PDB entry 1D2V | X-ray diffraction, 1.75 A resolution | chains A and C of the 4 polymer chains in the assembly

[Chain A]
Name: Myeloperoxidase
Source organism: Homo sapiens
Notes: EC 1.11.1.7; fragment: light chain
UniProtKB: P05164 (PERM_HUMAN); residues 1-104 here correspond to UniProt positions 167-270 (UniProt number = residue number + 166)
Sequence (104 residues; row label = number of the first residue in the row):
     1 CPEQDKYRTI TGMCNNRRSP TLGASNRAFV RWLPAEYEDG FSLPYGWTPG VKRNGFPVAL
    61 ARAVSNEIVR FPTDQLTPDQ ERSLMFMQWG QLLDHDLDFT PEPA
Cystine bridges: C1-C14
Ion coordination: Ca2+: D96 (shared with T168(C), F170(C), D172(C), S174(C) of chain C)
Small-molecule neighbours: heme (HEM): M87, G90, Q91, D94, D98, F99, T100
Swiss-Prot annotation at these positions:
  - active site: H95 (Proton acceptor)
  - binding site (heme b): D94
  - binding site (Ca(2+)): D96

[Chain C]
Name: Myeloperoxidase
Source organism: Homo sapiens
Notes: EC 1.11.1.7; fragment: heavy chain
UniProtKB: P05164 (PERM_HUMAN); residues 113-578 here correspond to UniProt positions 279-744 (UniProt number = residue number + 166)
Sequence (466 residues; row label = number of the first residue in the row):
   113 VNCETSCVQQ PPCFPLKIPP NDPRIKNQAD CIPFFRSCPA CPGSNITIRN QINALTSFVD
   173 ASMVYGSEEP LARNLRNMSN QLGLLAVNQR FQDNGRALLP FDNLHDDPCL LTNRSARIPC
   233 FLAGDTRSSE MPELTSMHTL LLREHNRLAT ELKSLNPRWD GERLYQEARK IVGAMVQIIT
   293 YRDYLPLVLG PTAMRKYLPT YRSYNDSVDP RIANVFTNAF RYGHTLIQPF MFRLDNRYQP
   353 MEPNPRVPLS RVFFASWRVV LEGGIDPILR GLMATPAKLN RQNQIAVDEI RERLFEQVMR
   413 IGLDLPALNM QRSRDHGLPG YNAWRRFCGL PQPETVGQLG TVLRNLKLAR KLMEQYGTPN
   473 NIDIWMGGVS EPLKRKGRVG PLLACIIGTQ FRKLRDGDRF WWENEGVFSM QQRQALAQIS
   533 LPRIICDNTG ITTVSKNNIF MSNSYPRDFV NCSTLPALNL ASWREA
Construct notes: modified residue (150)
Modified positions: C150 (s-hydroxycysteine; CSO)
Cystine bridges: C115-C125, C119-C143, C221-C232, C440-C497, C538-C564
Glycans and other covalent adducts: N-acetylglucosamine (NAG) linked to N189, N225; heme (HEM) linked to E242, M243; glycan linked to N317
Ion coordination: Ca2+: T168, F170, D172, S174 (shared with D96(A) of chain A); heme Fe near H336 (its only coordinating residue here)
Small-molecule neighbours: heme (HEM): R239, Y296, T329, F332, R333, Y334, G335, H336, I339, F365, L406, F407, L417, L420, R424
Swiss-Prot annotation at these positions:
  - binding site (Ca(2+)): T168, F170, D172, S174
  - binding site (heme b): E242, M243, H336
  - site: R239 (Transition state stabilizer)
  - modified residue: C150 (Cysteine sulfenic acid (-SOH))
  - glycosylation (N-linked (GlcNAc...) asparagine): N157, N189, N225, N317, N563

[How chain A and chain C interact]
Contacting residue pairs (305; chain A residue first):
  D5(A) with R511(C), salt bridge; F512(C)
  K6(A) with R275(C); K282(C); F512(C)
  Y7(A) with R275(C), hydrogen bond; Q278(C); E279(C), hydrogen bond; F512(C)
  R8(A) with F170(C); V171(C); D172(C); R281(C), hydrogen bond (backbone-side chain); Q289(C); D510(C), salt bridge; F512(C), hydrogen bond (side chain-backbone)
  T9(A) with R281(C), hydrogen bond (backbone-side chain)
  I10(A) with T168(C); G178(C); S179(C); E180(C); E181(C); A184(C), hydrophobic; Y277(C); R281(C)
  T11(A) with T168(C); S179(C)
  G12(A) with T168(C); F170(C)
  C14(A) with R511(C), hydrogen bond (backbone-side chain)
  N15(A) with F170(C); Y316(C); G509(C); D510(C), hydrogen bond; R511(C), hydrogen bond (backbone-side chain); F512(C)
  N16(A) with Y316(C); D318(C), hydrogen bond (side chain-backbone)
  R17(A) with R511(C)
  R18(A) with D318(C), salt bridge; S319(C), hydrogen bond
  L22(A) with F170(C); D321(C); P322(C); R323(C)
  G23(A) with T168(C); S169(C), hydrogen bond (backbone-backbone); F170(C); R323(C)
  S25(A) with N165(C); A166(C); L167(C); T168(C); S179(C), hydrogen bond (side chain-backbone)
  N26(A) with I164(C); N165(C), hydrogen bond (backbone-backbone); A166(C); E180(C), hydrogen bond
  R27(A) with I164(C); N165(C), hydrogen bond (backbone-backbone)
  A28(A) with A152(C), hydrophobic; N162(C); Q163(C)
  F29(A) with N162(C), hydrogen bond (backbone-side chain); Q163(C), hydrogen bond (backbone-backbone); I164(C); N165(C); I324(C); N326(C); T329(C)
  V30(A) with D321(C); R323(C); I324(C), hydrogen bond (backbone-backbone); A325(C); N326(C), hydrogen bond (backbone-backbone)
  R31(A) with R161(C), hydrogen bond (side chain-backbone); N162(C), hydrogen bond; Q163(C), hydrogen bond; N326(C); H428(C), hydrogen bond (side chain-backbone); G429(C); L430(C)
  W32(A) with A325(C); V327(C), hydrophobic; W436(C), hydrophobic; F439(C), hydrophobic; I498(C); T501(C); Q502(C); K505(C)
  L33(A) with P431(C), hydrophobic; A435(C); W436(C), hydrophobic
  P34(A) with P431(C)
  A35(A) with I160(C), hydrophobic; G429(C)
  E36(A) with G429(C), hydrogen bond (backbone-backbone); P431(C)
  Y37(A) with R148(C); R161(C), hydrogen bond (side chain-backbone); Q163(C), hydrogen bond; D427(C); H428(C); G429(C)
  F41(A) with N157(C); I160(C); R161(C), hydrogen bond (backbone-backbone)
  S42(A) with R148(C), hydrogen bond (backbone-side chain); R161(C), hydrogen bond
  P44(A) with F126(C), hydrophobic; R148(C); R426(C); D427(C)
  Y45(A) with F126(C); R426(C)
  G46(A) with Q121(C); F126(C)
  W47(A) with Q121(C), hydrogen bond (backbone-side chain); C125(C); F126(C), hydrophobic
  R53(A) with L430(C), hydrogen bond (side chain-backbone); P431(C); G432(C); N473(C), hydrogen bond (backbone-side chain)
  N54(A) with N473(C)
  F56(A) with Y468(C); G469(C); T470(C); N473(C)
  V58(A) with R426(C)
  A59(A) with R426(C), hydrogen bond (backbone-side chain); Q467(C)
  L60(A) with K129(C); I130(C); P131(C)
  A61(A) with A419(C); M422(C); R426(C)
  R62(A) with K129(C); P131(C); D134(C), salt bridge; R136(C); I144(C); R403(C), hydrogen bond (side chain-backbone); E404(C), salt bridge; D416(C), salt bridge; A419(C)
  A63(A) with P131(C), hydrophobic; Q467(C)
  V64(A) with M422(C), hydrophobic; Q467(C), hydrogen bond (backbone-side chain); Y468(C); M478(C), hydrophobic
  S65(A) with R403(C), hydrogen bond; D416(C), hydrogen bond; P418(C); A419(C); M422(C)
  N66(A) with P131(C); D134(C), hydrogen bond; P135(C); R403(C), hydrogen bond
  E67(A) with Q467(C)
  I68(A) with I397(C); K463(C); L464(C), hydrophobic; Q467(C); M478(C), hydrophobic
  V69(A) with A398(C); R403(C); P418(C), hydrophobic; M478(C), hydrophobic
  R70(A) with P135(C); R403(C)
  F71(A) with K390(C); N395(C); Q396(C); I397(C); A398(C); V399(C), hydrophobic
  Q75(A) with Q396(C), hydrogen bond (backbone-side chain)
  L76(A) with Q340(C); P341(C); K390(C); Q396(C); V399(C), hydrophobic
  T77(A) with K390(C); L391(C), hydrogen bond (backbone-backbone); R393(C), hydrogen bond; Q396(C), hydrogen bond
  P78(A) with A389(C)
  D79(A) with P388(C); A389(C), hydrogen bond (backbone-backbone); L391(C); R490(C), salt bridge; N555(C), hydrogen bond (backbone-side chain)
  Q80(A) with N555(C), hydrogen bond (backbone-side chain)
  E81(A) with R490(C), salt bridge; F552(C); M553(C)
  R82(A) with L299(C), hydrogen bond (side chain-backbone); P388(C); A389(C), hydrogen bond (backbone-backbone); K488(C), hydrogen bond (side chain-backbone); R490(C); F552(C); M553(C); N555(C), hydrogen bond (backbone-side chain)
  S83(A) with L384(C); M385(C); T387(C); A389(C); I551(C), hydrogen bond (side chain-backbone); F552(C), hydrogen bond (backbone-backbone); M553(C); S554(C); N555(C)
  L84(A) with F344(C), hydrophobic; L384(C), hydrogen bond (backbone-backbone); T387(C), hydrogen bond (backbone-backbone); P388(C); A389(C)
  M85(A) with M249(C), hydrophobic; L384(C), hydrogen bond (backbone-backbone); I537(C), hydrophobic; F552(C)
  F86(A) with Y296(C); L299(C); V300(C), hydrophobic; L338(C), hydrophobic; R490(C); F552(C), hydrophobic
  M87(A) with L338(C), hydrophobic; I339(C), hydrophobic
  Q88(A) with M243(C); E245(C); L246(C); M249(C); L384(C)
  W89(A) with M249(C), hydrophobic; V288(C); I291(C), hydrophobic; T292(C), hydrogen bond; Y296(C); L533(C), hydrophobic; F552(C), hydrophobic
  G90(A) with Y296(C); F332(C)
  Q91(A) with E242(C), hydrogen bond; M243(C); L246(C)
  L92(A) with M175(C); L246(C), hydrophobic; M249(C), hydrophobic; H250(C)
  L93(A) with T292(C); Y296(C), hydrophobic; F503(C), hydrophobic
  D94(A) with F332(C)
  H95(A) with L167(C); M175(C); D237(C), salt bridge; R239(C), hydrogen bond; L246(C)
  D96(A) with T168(C); F170(C); D172(C), hydrogen bond (side chain-backbone); A173(C), hydrogen bond (side chain-backbone); S174(C), hydrogen bond (side chain-backbone); M175(C); V288(C)
  L97(A) with N165(C), hydrogen bond (backbone-side chain); T168(C); S169(C); V171(C), hydrophobic; I324(C); F328(C), hydrophobic; F503(C), hydrophobic; L506(C), hydrophobic
  D98(A) with N165(C); L167(C); R239(C), hydrogen bond (backbone-side chain); F328(C); T329(C)
  F99(A) with I164(C); N165(C), hydrogen bond (backbone-side chain); A166(C), hydrogen bond (backbone-backbone); L167(C), hydrophobic; T238(C); R239(C)
  T100(A) with S149(C); I164(C); H428(C)
  P101(A) with S149(C); C150(C), hydrogen bond (backbone-backbone); I164(C)
  E102(A) with F147(C); R148(C); C150(C); R424(C), salt bridge
  P103(A) with P124(C), hydrophobic; F147(C); R148(C); C150(C)
  A104(A) with F147(C)
Interface residues without a listed pair, chain A (84 interface residues in all): A24, G40, T73
Interface residues without a listed pair, chain C (153 interface residues in all): Q122, P123, L128, S156, T159, Y177, L253, Y334, G335, F342, L381, D400, Q423, L460, N472, W477, G489, W513

[Overview]
Chain A and chain C form an interface of 84 and 153 residues respectively, with 66 hydrogen bonds and 10 salt
bridges. Polar contacts include D5(A)-R511(C), R8(A)-D510(C) and R18(A)-D318(C). Bound to chain A: heme. Heme
is covalently linked to E242(C).
Here chain A is Myeloperoxidase and chain C is Myeloperoxidase, both from Homo sapiens. Entry 1D2V (Crystal
structure of bromide-bound human myeloperoxidase isoform C at ph 5.5) was determined by X-ray diffraction,
deposited together with 1CXP.
